PDB entry 8X7K | electron microscopy, 3.27 A resolution | chains F and I of the 12 polymer chains in the assembly

Chain F:
Name: Histone H4
Source organism: Homo sapiens
UniProt: P62805 (H4_HUMAN); residues 20-101 here correspond to UniProt positions 21-102 (UniProt number = residue number + 1)
Amino-acid sequence (82 residues; each row starts with the number of its first residue):
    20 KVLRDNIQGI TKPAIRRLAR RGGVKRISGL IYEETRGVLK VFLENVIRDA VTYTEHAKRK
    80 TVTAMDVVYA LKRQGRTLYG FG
Swiss-Prot annotation at these positions:
  - modified residue: Lys20 (N6,N6,N6-trimethyllysine), Lys31 (N6-(2-hydroxyisobutyryl)lysine), Lys44 (N6-(2-hydroxyisobutyryl)lysine), Ser47 (Phosphoserine), Tyr51 (Phosphotyrosine), Lys59 (N6-(2-hydroxyisobutyryl)lysine), Lys77 (N6-(2-hydroxyisobutyryl)lysine), Lys79 (N6-(2-hydroxyisobutyryl)lysine), Thr80 (Phosphothreonine), Tyr88 (Phosphotyrosine), Lys91 (N6-(2-hydroxyisobutyryl)lysine)
  - cross-link (Glycyl lysine isopeptide (Lys-Gly)): Lys20 (interchain with G-Cter in SUMO2), Lys31 (interchain with G-Cter in SUMO2), Lys59 (interchain with G-Cter in SUMO2), Lys79 (interchain with G-Cter in SUMO2), Lys91 (interchain with G-Cter in SUMO2)

Chain I:
Molecule: 143-nt DNA strand
Source organism: Homo sapiens
Sequence (143 nucleotides; each row starts with the number of its first residue; numbers below 1 keep their minus sign (DC-72 is residue -72)):
   -72 CAGGATGTAT ATATCTGACA CGTGCCTGGA GACTAGGGAG TAATCCCCTT GGCGGTTAAA
   -12 ACGCGGGGGA CAGCGCGTAC GTGCGTTTAA GCGGTGCTAG AGCTGTCTAC GACCAATTGA
    48 GCGGCCTCGG CACCGGGATT CTC

How chain F and chain I interact:
Pairs across the interface (10):
  Arg45(F) with DC7(I), sugar contact; DG8(I), phosphate contact
  Ile46(F) with DC7(I), sugar contact; DG8(I), hydrogen bond to the phosphate
  Ser47(F) with DC7(I), phosphate contact
  Gly48(F) with DC7(I), hydrogen bond to the phosphate
  Arg78(F) with DA28(I), phosphate contact
  Lys79(F) with DG27(I), sugar contact; DA28(I), hydrogen bond to the phosphate
  Thr80(F) with DA28(I), hydrogen bond to the phosphate
Other interface residues (no listed pair), chain I (5 interface residues in all): DG29

Summary:
The interface between chain F and chain I involves 7 residues on one side and 5 on the other; the contacts
include 4 hydrogen bonds. Polar pairs include Ile46(F)-DG8(I), Gly48(F)-DC7(I) and Lys79(F)-DA28(I).
Chain F is Histone H4 and chain I is a 143-nt DNA strand, both from Homo sapiens; the structure, Cryo-EM
structures of RNF168/UbcH5c-Ub in complex with H2AK13Ub nucleosomes, was determined by electron microscopy.
